Entry 3LW5 (X-ray diffraction, 3.30 A resolution); this record covers chains A and C of the 18 polymer chains in the assembly.

Chain A:
Protein: Photosystem I P700 chlorophyll a apoprotein A1
Organism: Pisum sativum
UniProt: P05310 (PSAA_PEA); residues 21-758 here = UniProt positions 21-758
Chain sequence (738 residues; each row starts with the number of its first residue):
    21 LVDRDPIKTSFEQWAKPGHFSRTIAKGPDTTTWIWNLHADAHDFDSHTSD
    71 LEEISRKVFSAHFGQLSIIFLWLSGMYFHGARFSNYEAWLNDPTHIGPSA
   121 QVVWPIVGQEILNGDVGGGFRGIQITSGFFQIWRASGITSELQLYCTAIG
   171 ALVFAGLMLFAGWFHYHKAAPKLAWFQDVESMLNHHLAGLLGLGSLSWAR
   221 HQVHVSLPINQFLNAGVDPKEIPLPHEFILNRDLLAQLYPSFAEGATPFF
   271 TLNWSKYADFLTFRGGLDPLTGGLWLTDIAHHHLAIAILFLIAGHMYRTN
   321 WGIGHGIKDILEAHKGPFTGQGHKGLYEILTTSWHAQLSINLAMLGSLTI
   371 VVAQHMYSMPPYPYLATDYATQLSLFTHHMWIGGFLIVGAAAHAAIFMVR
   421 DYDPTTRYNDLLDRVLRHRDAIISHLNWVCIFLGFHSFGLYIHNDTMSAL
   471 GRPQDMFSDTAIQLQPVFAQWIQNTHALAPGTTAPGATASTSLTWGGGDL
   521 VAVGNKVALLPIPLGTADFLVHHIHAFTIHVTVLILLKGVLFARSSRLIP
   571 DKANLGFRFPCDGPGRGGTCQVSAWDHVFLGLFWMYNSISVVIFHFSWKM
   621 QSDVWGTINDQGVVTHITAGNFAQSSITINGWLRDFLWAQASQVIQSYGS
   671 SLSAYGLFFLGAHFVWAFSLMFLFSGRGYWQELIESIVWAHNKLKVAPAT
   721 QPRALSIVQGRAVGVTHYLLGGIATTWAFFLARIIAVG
Disordered / not traced: 319-326
Swiss-Prot annotation at these positions:
  - binding site ([4Fe-4S] cluster): Cys-581, Cys-590
  - binding site (chlorophyll a'): His-683
  - binding site (chlorophyll a): Met-691, Tyr-699
  - binding site (phylloquinone): Trp-700

Chain C:
Protein: Photosystem I iron-sulfur center
Organism: Pisum sativum
UniProt: P10793 (PSAC_PEA); residue numbers follow UniProt; this construct covers 1-81
Chain sequence (81 residues; each row starts with the number of its first residue):
     1 MSHSVKIYDTCIGCTQCVRACPTDVLEMIPWGGCKAKQIASAPRTEDCVG
    51 CKRCESACPTDFLSVRVYLWHETTRSMGLAY
Swiss-Prot annotation at these positions:
  - binding site ([4Fe-4S] cluster): Cys-11, Cys-14, Cys-17, Cys-21, Cys-48, Cys-51, Cys-54, Cys-58

How chain A and chain C interact:
Contacting residue pairs (14; chain A residue first):
  Ile-569(A) / Arg-53(C)
  Asp-571(A) / Arg-53(C)  hydrogen bond (backbone-side chain)
  Asn-574(A) / Arg-53(C)
  Asp-582(A) / Cys-51(C)
  Asp-582(A) / Arg-53(C)  salt bridge
  Gly-583(A) / Gly-50(C)
  Gly-583(A) / Cys-51(C)
  Pro-584(A) / Gly-50(C)
  Pro-584(A) / Arg-66(C)
  Pro-584(A) / Val-67(C)
  Gly-585(A) / Gly-50(C)  hydrogen bond (backbone-backbone)
  Arg-586(A) / Val-49(C)
  Arg-586(A) / Arg-53(C)
  Arg-586(A) / Met-77(C)
Also at the interface, not in a pair above, chain A (11 interface residues in all): Arg-567, Lys-572, Gly-587
Also at the interface, not in a pair above, chain C (9 interface residues in all): Glu-72, Tyr-81

Overview:
Chain A and chain C form an interface of 11 and 9 residues respectively; the contacts include 2 hydrogen bonds
and 1 salt bridge. Polar pairs include Asp-582(A)/Arg-53(C), Asp-571(A)/Arg-53(C) and Gly-585(A)/Gly-50(C).
Here chain A is Photosystem I P700 chlorophyll a apoprotein A1 and chain C is Photosystem I iron-sulfur
center, both from Pisum sativum. Entry 3LW5 (Improved model of plant photosystem I) was determined by X-ray
diffraction, deposited together with 2WSC, 2WSE and 2WSF.
